7TKR - chains C and F of the 27 polymer chains in the assembly; structure by electron microscopy, 6.50 A resolution (low resolution: residue-level contacts below are approximate; hydrogen-bond / salt-bridge calls are withheld).

== Chain C ==
Protein: ATP synthase subunit alpha
Source organism: Saccharomyces cerevisiae
UniProt: P07251 (ATPA_YEAST); residues 1-510 here correspond to UniProt positions 36-545 (UniProt number = residue number + 35)
Amino-acid sequence (510 residues; each row starts with the number of its first residue):
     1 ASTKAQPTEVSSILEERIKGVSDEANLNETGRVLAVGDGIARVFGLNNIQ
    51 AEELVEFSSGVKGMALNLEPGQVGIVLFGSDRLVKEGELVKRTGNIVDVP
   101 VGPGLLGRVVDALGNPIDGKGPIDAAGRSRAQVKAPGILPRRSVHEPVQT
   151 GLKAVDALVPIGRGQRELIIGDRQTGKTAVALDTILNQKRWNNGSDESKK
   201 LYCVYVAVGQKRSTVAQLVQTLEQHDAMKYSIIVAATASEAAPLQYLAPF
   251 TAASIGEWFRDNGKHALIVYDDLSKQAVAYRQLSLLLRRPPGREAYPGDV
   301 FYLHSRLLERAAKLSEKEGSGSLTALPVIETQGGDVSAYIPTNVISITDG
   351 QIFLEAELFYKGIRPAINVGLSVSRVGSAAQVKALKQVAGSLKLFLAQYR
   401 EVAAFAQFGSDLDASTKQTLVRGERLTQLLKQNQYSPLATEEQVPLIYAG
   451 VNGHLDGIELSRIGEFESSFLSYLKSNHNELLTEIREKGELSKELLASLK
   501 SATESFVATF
Unresolved in the structure: 1-11, 408-409, 510
Swiss-Prot annotation at these positions:
  - binding site (ATP): Gly171 to Thr178
  - site: Ser372 (Required for activity)
  - modified residue (Phosphoserine): Ser22, Ser143

== Chain F ==
Protein: ATP synthase subunit beta
Source organism: Saccharomyces cerevisiae
Notes: EC 7.1.2.2
UniProt: P00830 (ATPB_YEAST); residues 1-478 here correspond to UniProt positions 34-511 (UniProt number = residue number + 33)
Amino-acid sequence (478 residues; numbered 1 to 478; the number before each row is that of its first residue):
     1 ASAAQSTPITGKVTAVIGAIVDVHFEQSELPAILNALEIKTPQGKLVLEV
    51 AQHLGENTVRTIAMDGTEGLVRGEKVLDTGGPISVPVGRETLGRIINVIG
   101 EPIDERGPIKSKLRKPIHADPPSFAEQSTSAEILETGIKVVDLLAPYARG
   151 GKIGLFGGAGVGKTVFIQELINNIAKAHGGFSVFTGVGERTREGNDLYRE
   201 MKETGVINLEGESKVALVFGQMNEPPGARARVALTGLTIAEYFRDEEGQD
   251 VLLFIDNIFRFTQAGSEVSALLGRIPSAVGYQPTLATDMGLLQERITTTK
   301 KGSVTSVQAVYVPADDLTDPAPATTFAHLDATTVLSRGISELGIYPAVDP
   351 LDSKSRLLDAAVVGQEHYDVASKVQETLQTYKSLQDIIAILGMDELSEQD
   401 KLTVERARKIQRFLSQPFAVAEVFTGIPGKLVRLKDTVASFKAVLEGKYD
   451 NIPEHAFYMVGGIEDVVAKAEKLAAEAN
Unresolved in the structure: 1-5, 476-478
Swiss-Prot annotation at these positions:
  - binding site (ATP): Gly157 to Thr164
  - modified residue: Thr79 (Phosphothreonine), Thr204 (Phosphothreonine), Ser340 (Phosphoserine)

== Interface between chain C and chain F ==
Residue-residue contacts (10):
  Leu34(C) with Gly55(F)
  Val36(C) with Gln52(F); His53(F)
  Gly37(C) with His53(F)
  Arg82(C) with Ile33(F)
  Val84(C) with Ile33(F)
  Ile117(C) with Ala125(F)
  Ala238(C) with Gly290(F)
  Ser239(C) with Gly290(F); Leu291(F)
Also at the interface, not in a pair above, chain C (11 interface residues in all): Ala35, Gln282, Ala295
Also at the interface, not in a pair above, chain F (11 interface residues in all): Glu56, Phe124, Ala278, Pro283

== In short ==
The chain C/chain F interface involves 11 residues from each chain. UniProt lists 8 ATP-binding residues on
chain C; 8 ATP-binding residues on chain F.
Chain C is ATP synthase subunit alpha and chain F is ATP synthase subunit beta, both from Saccharomyces
cerevisiae; the structure, Yeast ATP synthase State 3catalytic(d) with 10 mM ATP backbone model, was
determined by electron microscopy, deposited together with 7TJS, 7TJT, 7TJU, 7TJV, 7TJW, 7TJX and 30 further
entries.
